Entry 4WRQ (X-ray diffraction, 2.41 A resolution); this record covers chains A and B of the 4 polymer chains in the assembly.

== Chain A (and B) ==
Protein: 14-3-3 protein zeta/delta
From: Homo sapiens
Notes: chain B of this document is another copy of the same molecule, construct and numbering; everything in this record applies to it too
Reference sequence: P63104 (1433Z_HUMAN); numbering as in UniProt (aligned over 1-245)
Amino-acid sequence (246 residues; numbered 0 to 245; the number before each row is that of its first residue; numbering starts at 0):
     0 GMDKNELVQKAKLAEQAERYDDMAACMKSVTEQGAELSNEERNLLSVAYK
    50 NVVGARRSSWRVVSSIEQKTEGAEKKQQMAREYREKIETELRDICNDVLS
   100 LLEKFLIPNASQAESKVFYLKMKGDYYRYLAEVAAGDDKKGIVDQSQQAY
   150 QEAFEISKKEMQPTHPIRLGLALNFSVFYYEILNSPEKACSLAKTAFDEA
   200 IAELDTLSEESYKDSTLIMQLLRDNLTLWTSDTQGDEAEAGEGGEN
Not modelled in the structure: 0, 67-76, 231-245 (chain B: 0, 230-245)
Differences from the reference sequence: expression tag (0)
From the paper describing this entry:
  - mutagenesis - K49A (DeltaDeltaG 0.1 kcal/mol): unchanged binding to WT Cby peptide
  - mutagenesis - K49A (5 fold): decreased binding to S22P peptide

== Interface between chain A and chain B ==
Residue-residue contacts (33; chain A residue first):
  Glu5(A) with Met78(B)
  Gln8(A) with Lys75(B); Met78(B)
  Lys9(A) with Met78(B); Tyr82(B)
  Leu12(A) with Ile65(B), hydrophobic; Met78(B), hydrophobic; Ala79(B), hydrophobic
  Ala13(A) with Tyr82(B)
  Gln15(A) with Val61(B)
  Ala16(A) with Ser58(B), hydrogen bond (backbone-side chain); Val62(B), hydrophobic
  Arg18(A) with Ser58(B); Tyr82(B), hydrogen bond; Ile86(B); Glu89(B), salt bridge
  Asp21(A) with Tyr82(B), hydrogen bond
  Ser58(A) with Ala16(B), hydrogen bond (side chain-backbone); Arg18(B)
  Val61(A) with Gln15(B)
  Val62(A) with Ala16(B), hydrophobic
  Met78(A) with Glu5(B); Leu12(B), hydrophobic
  Ala79(A) with Leu12(B)
  Tyr82(A) with Lys9(B); Leu12(B), hydrophobic; Ala13(B); Arg18(B), hydrogen bond; Asp21(B), hydrogen bond
  Lys85(A) with Arg18(B); Asp21(B)
  Ile86(A) with Arg18(B)
  Glu89(A) with Arg18(B), salt bridge
Also at the interface, not in a pair above, chain A (20 interface residues in all): Arg55, Ile65
Also at the interface, not in a pair above, chain B (21 interface residues in all): Gln8, Arg55, Lys85

== Overview ==
20 residues of chain A and 21 residues of chain B are in contact, with 6 hydrogen bonds and 2 salt bridges.
Among the polar pairs are Arg18(A)-Glu89(B), Ala16(A)-Ser58(B) and Arg18(A)-Tyr82(B). The paper reports that
K49A of chain A reduces binding to S22P peptide; K49A of chain A leaves binding to WT Cby peptide unchanged.
Both chains are 14-3-3 protein zeta/delta (Homo sapiens). Entry 4WRQ (Crystal Structure of 14-3-3 zeta with
Chibby peptide) was determined by X-ray diffraction.
